6V1Z - chains A and I of the 120 polymer chains in the assembly; structure by electron microscopy, 3.58 A resolution.

# Chain A (and I)
Protein: Capsid protein VP1
Source organism: Adeno-associated virus
Notes: chain I of this document is another copy of the same molecule, construct and numbering; everything in this record applies to it too
UniProt: B4Y886 (B4Y886_9VIRU); numbering as in UniProt (aligned over 218-738)
Chain sequence (521 residues; numbered 218 to 738; the number before each row is that of its first residue):
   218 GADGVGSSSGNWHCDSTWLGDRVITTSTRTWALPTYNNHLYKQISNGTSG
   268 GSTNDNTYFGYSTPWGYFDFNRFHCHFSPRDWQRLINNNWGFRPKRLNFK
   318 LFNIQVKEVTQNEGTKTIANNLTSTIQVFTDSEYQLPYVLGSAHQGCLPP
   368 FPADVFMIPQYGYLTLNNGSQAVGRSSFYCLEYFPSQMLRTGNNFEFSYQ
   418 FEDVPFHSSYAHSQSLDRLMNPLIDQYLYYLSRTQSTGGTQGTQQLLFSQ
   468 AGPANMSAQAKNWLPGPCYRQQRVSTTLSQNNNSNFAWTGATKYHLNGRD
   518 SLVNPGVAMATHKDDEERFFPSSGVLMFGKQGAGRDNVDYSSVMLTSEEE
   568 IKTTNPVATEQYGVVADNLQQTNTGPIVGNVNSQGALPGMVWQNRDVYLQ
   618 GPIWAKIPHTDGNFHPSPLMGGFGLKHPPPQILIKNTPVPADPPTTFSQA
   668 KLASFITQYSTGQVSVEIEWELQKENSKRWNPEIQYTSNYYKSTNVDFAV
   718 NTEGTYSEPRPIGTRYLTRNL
Construct notes: conflict N315 (Ser in B4Y886), Q417 (Thr in B4Y886)
From the paper describing this entry:
  - binding site for the 2-nt DNA strand: P422, H632, P633
  - conformationally variable residues (side-chain flip): H632
  - specificity-determining residues: S269, N472 (proposed by the authors, not directly observed)

# How chain A and chain I interact
Residue-residue contacts (221; chain A residue first):
  I261(A) with P439(I), hydrophobic
  D272(A) with R435(I), hydrogen bond (backbone-side chain)
  N273(A) with A471(I); N472(I); M473(I); S474(I)
  T274(A) with R435(I), hydrogen bond (backbone-side chain); M473(I)
  Y275(A) with P470(I); M473(I), hydrophobic
  S279(A) with L440(I)
  Y284(A) with N438(I), hydrogen bond
  R289(A) with Y444(I)
  E350(A) with N693(I)
  Q352(A) with N693(I); K695(I); N737(I)
  P354(A) with Q431(I)
  V356(A) with L436(I); M437(I); N438(I)
  G358(A) with N479(I), hydrogen bond (backbone-side chain)
  S359(A) with L436(I); M437(I); Q443(I), hydrogen bond (backbone-side chain)
  A360(A) with Q443(I); Y444(I), hydrogen bond (backbone-backbone)
  H361(A) with M437(I); N438(I), hydrogen bond (side chain-backbone); I441(I), hydrogen bond (side chain-backbone); D442(I), hydrogen bond (side chain-backbone); Q443(I); Y444(I)
  Q362(A) with I441(I); D442(I), hydrogen bond (backbone-backbone); Q443(I); Y444(I); Q467(I), hydrogen bond
  Q377(A) with N438(I); L440(I)
  G379(A) with N438(I); P439(I)
  Y380(A) with P439(I)
  L381(A) with Q431(I), hydrogen bond (backbone-side chain); R435(I); M437(I), hydrophobic; P439(I), hydrophobic; M473(I), hydrophobic
  T382(A) with S430(I)
  L383(A) with H429(I); S430(I), hydrogen bond (backbone-backbone); S432(I); T570(I)
  N384(A) with D531(I)
  N385(A) with D531(I); D532(I), hydrogen bond
  G391(A) with R696(I), hydrogen bond (backbone-side chain); I701(I)
  R392(A) with A428(I); E567(I); R696(I), hydrogen bond (backbone-side chain); I701(I)
  S393(A) with R696(I), hydrogen bond (backbone-side chain); N698(I)
  S394(A) with S430(I); R696(I), hydrogen bond; T735(I)
  F395(A) with R696(I); W697(I), hydrogen bond (backbone-backbone)
  Y396(A) with R696(I); N737(I), hydrogen bond
  Y400(A) with K695(I); W697(I), hydrophobic
  F401(A) with K695(I)
  P484(A) with P605(I)
  Y486(A) with V581(I); V582(I); Q601(I); L604(I), hydrophobic
  R487(A) with A583(I), hydrogen bond (side chain-backbone)
  Q489(A) with A583(I); Q587(I); P593(I)
  R490(A) with L586(I); Q587(I), hydrogen bond (backbone-side chain)
  V491(A) with L463(I), hydrophobic; Q587(I)
  L495(A) with Q461(I), hydrogen bond (backbone-side chain); Q462(I); L463(I), hydrophobic
  S496(A) with Q461(I); T589(I)
  Q497(A) with Q588(I); T589(I), hydrogen bond (backbone-backbone)
  N498(A) with Q587(I), hydrogen bond
  N499(A) with Q461(I); Q588(I); T589(I); T591(I), hydrogen bond (side chain-backbone); G592(I); P593(I)
  N500(A) with Q452(I), hydrogen bond; G459(I), hydrogen bond (side chain-backbone)
  S501(A) with T451(I); Q452(I)
  N502(A) with R450(I); T451(I), hydrogen bond (side chain-backbone); Q452(I), hydrogen bond (backbone-side chain)
  F503(A) with T451(I); Q587(I); P593(I), hydrophobic
  A504(A) with L448(I); S449(I); R450(I); T451(I)
  W505(A) with S474(I)
  G507(A) with V595(I)
  T509(A) with V581(I)
  K510(A) with G580(I); V581(I), hydrogen bond (backbone-backbone)
  Y511(A) with K478(I); P482(I), hydrophobic; Y579(I); G580(I)
  H512(A) with E577(I), salt bridge; Q578(I); Y579(I), hydrogen bond (backbone-backbone)
  L513(A) with K569(I); T570(I); N572(I)
  N514(A) with D531(I), hydrogen bond
  R516(A) with S432(I), hydrogen bond; D434(I), salt bridge; R435(I)
  S518(A) with S474(I); K478(I), hydrogen bond
  L519(A) with S474(I), hydrogen bond (backbone-backbone)
  N521(A) with A475(I); Q476(I); A477(I); K478(I), hydrogen bond (backbone-backbone)
  V524(A) with L604(I), hydrophobic
  F537(A) with L463(I), hydrophobic
  L543(A) with L445(I), hydrophobic
  M544(A) with L445(I); Y446(I), hydrogen bond (backbone-backbone); F465(I), hydrophobic
  F545(A) with Y444(I), hydrophobic; L445(I), hydrophobic; Y446(I)
  G546(A) with Y446(I)
  G551(A) with Y446(I), hydrogen bond (backbone-side chain)
  R552(A) with D442(I), salt bridge; S466(I); Q467(I), hydrogen bond (backbone-backbone); G469(I)
  D553(A) with F465(I); S466(I)
  N554(A) with S449(I), hydrogen bond; L464(I); F465(I), hydrogen bond (backbone-backbone); S466(I), hydrogen bond (backbone-side chain)
  V555(A) with L464(I); F465(I), hydrogen bond (backbone-backbone)
  D556(A) with Q462(I); L463(I)
  Y557(A) with L463(I), hydrogen bond (backbone-backbone); F465(I), hydrophobic
  V560(A) with Y446(I), hydrophobic; F465(I), hydrophobic
  N599(A) with A583(I), hydrogen bond (side chain-backbone); D584(I)
  S600(A) with Q601(I), hydrogen bond
  G602(A) with A603(I); L604(I)
  A603(A) with A603(I), hydrogen bond (backbone-backbone)
  W609(A) with P605(I)
  Q617(A) with Y444(I)
  P619(A) with Y444(I)
  A622(A) with N479(I)
  K623(A) with W480(I)
  I624(A) with W480(I), hydrophobic
  P625(A) with W480(I); L738(I)
  H626(A) with Y427(I); H429(I), hydrogen bond (backbone-side chain); R736(I); L738(I)
  T627(A) with H429(I); V608(I); W609(I); Q610(I)
  D628(A) with F423(I); S425(I), hydrogen bond; W609(I); Q610(I); N611(I); H632(I)
  G629(A) with V608(I); W609(I), hydrogen bond (backbone-backbone); H632(I)
  N630(A) with M607(I); V608(I); W609(I); H632(I), hydrogen bond (backbone-side chain)
  F631(A) with L604(I); P605(I); G606(I), hydrogen bond (backbone-backbone); M607(I), hydrogen bond (backbone-backbone); W609(I); F631(I), hydrophobic
  H632(A) with P605(I); G606(I)
  P633(A) with W480(I), hydrophobic
  S634(A) with W480(I)
  P635(A) with N479(I)
  L636(A) with K478(I); N479(I), hydrogen bond (backbone-backbone); L481(I), hydrophobic
  M637(A) with A477(I); N479(I)
Interface residues without a listed pair, chain A (113 interface residues in all): N263, Y278, L353, P376, Y378, C397, Q488, S492, T506, A508, D517, A550, T576, Q601, G618
Interface residues without a listed pair, chain I (103 interface residues in all): L433, Y447, T460, K530, T571, P573, V574, N585, V598, G602, R732

# Overview
113 residues of chain A and 103 residues of chain I are in contact; the contacts include 55 hydrogen bonds and
3 salt bridges. Polar pairs include H512(A)-E577(I), R516(A)-D434(I) and R552(A)-D442(I). The paper reports a
binding site for the 2-nt DNA strand at P422(A), H632(A) and P633(A); specificity determinants S269(A) and
N472(A).
Both chains are Capsid protein VP1 (Adeno-associated virus). Entry 6V1Z (genome-containing AAVrh.39 particles)
was determined by electron microscopy (same publication as 6O9R, 6V10, 6V12, 6V1G and 6V1T).
